Entry 1UGW (X-ray diffraction, 1.70 A resolution); this record covers chains E and F of the 8 polymer chains in the assembly.

Chain E:
Molecule: Agglutinin alpha-chain
From: Artocarpus integer
UniProtKB: P18670 (LECA_ARTIN); residue numbers follow UniProt; this construct covers 1-133
Chain sequence (133 residues; each row starts with the number of its first residue):
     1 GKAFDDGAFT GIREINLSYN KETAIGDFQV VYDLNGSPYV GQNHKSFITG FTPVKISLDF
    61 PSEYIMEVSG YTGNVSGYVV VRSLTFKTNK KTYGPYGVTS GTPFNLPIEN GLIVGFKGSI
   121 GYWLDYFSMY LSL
Small-molecule neighbours: beta-D-galactopyranose (GAL): Gly1, Phe47, Tyr78, Val80, Gly121, Tyr122, Trp123, Asp125

Chain F:
Molecule: Agglutinin beta-3 chain
From: Artocarpus integer
UniProtKB: P18673 (LEC3_ARTIN); numbering as in UniProt (aligned over 1-20)
Chain sequence (20 residues; row label = number of the first residue in the row):
     1 DEQSGISQTV IVGPWGAKSS
Not modelled in the structure: 1-2
Sequence notes: conflict Ser19 (Val in P18673)

How chain E and chain F interact:
Pairs across the interface (28; chain E residue first):
  Ala8(E) - Thr9(F)
  Thr72(E) - Gly16(F)
  Val79(E) - Gly16(F)
  Val79(E) - Ala17(F)
  Val81(E) - Trp15(F)
  Phe104(E) - Trp15(F)
  Leu106(E) - Val12(F)  hydrophobic
  Asp125(E) - Gly16(F)
  Asp125(E) - Ala17(F)  hydrogen bond (backbone-backbone)
  Tyr126(E) - Pro14(F)  hydrophobic
  Tyr126(E) - Trp15(F)
  Tyr126(E) - Ala17(F)
  Tyr126(E) - Ser19(F)
  Phe127(E) - Pro14(F)
  Phe127(E) - Trp15(F)  hydrogen bond (backbone-backbone)
  Ser128(E) - Ile11(F)
  Ser128(E) - Val12(F)
  Ser128(E) - Gly13(F)
  Ser128(E) - Pro14(F)
  Met129(E) - Ile11(F)
  Met129(E) - Val12(F)  hydrogen bond (backbone-backbone)
  Met129(E) - Trp15(F)  hydrophobic
  Tyr130(E) - Thr9(F)
  Tyr130(E) - Val10(F)
  Tyr130(E) - Ile11(F)  hydrophobic
  Leu131(E) - Thr9(F)
  Leu131(E) - Val10(F)  hydrogen bond (backbone-backbone)
  Leu131(E) - Val12(F)  hydrophobic
Interface residues without a listed pair, chain E (14 interface residues in all): Lys117

In short:
The interface between chain E and chain F involves 14 residues on one side and 10 on the other; the contacts
include 4 hydrogen bonds. The backbones hydrogen-bond at Asp125(E)-Ala17(F), Phe127(E)-Trp15(F) and
Met129(E)-Val12(F). Bound to chain E: beta-D-galactopyranose.
Chain E is Agglutinin alpha-chain and chain F is Agglutinin beta-3 chain, both from Artocarpus integer; the
structure, Crystal structure of jacalin- Gal complex, was determined by X-ray diffraction, deposited together
with 1UGX, 1UGY, 1UH0 and 1UH1.
